5L62 - chains Z and a of the 28 polymer chains in the assembly; structure by X-ray diffraction, 2.80 A resolution.

Chain Z:
Name: Proteasome subunit beta type-6, Proteasome subunit beta type-1
Organism: Saccharomyces cerevisiae (strain ATCC 204508 / S288c)
Notes: EC 3.4.25.1
Reference sequence: chimeric construct of P23724, P20618: residues 1-96 from P23724 (PSB6_YEAST) positions 20-115 (UniProt number = residue number + 19); residues 97-111 from P20618 positions 124-138 (UniProt number = residue number + 27); residues 112-117 from P23724 (PSB6_YEAST) positions 131-136 (UniProt number = residue number + 19); residues 118-133 from P20618 positions 145-160 (UniProt number = residue number + 27); residues 134-222 from P23724 (PSB6_YEAST) positions 153-241 (UniProt number = residue number + 19)
Amino-acid sequence (222 residues; row label = number of the first residue in the row):
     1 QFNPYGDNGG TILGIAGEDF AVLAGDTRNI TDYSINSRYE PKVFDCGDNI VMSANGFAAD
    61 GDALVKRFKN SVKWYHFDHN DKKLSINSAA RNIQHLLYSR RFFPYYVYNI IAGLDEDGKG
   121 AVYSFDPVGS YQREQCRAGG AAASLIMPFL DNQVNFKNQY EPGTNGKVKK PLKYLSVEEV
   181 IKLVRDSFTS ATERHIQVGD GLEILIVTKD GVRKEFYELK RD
Bound ions: Mg2+: Thr192, His195, Val198
Residues lining bound ligands: 79P ((2S)-3-(1H-indol-3-yl)-N-[(2S,3S,4R)-4-methyl-3,5-bis(oxidanyl)-1-phenyl-pentan-2-yl]-2-[[(2R)-2-(2-morpholin-4-ylethanoylamino)propanoyl]amino]propanamide): Tyr108, Ser124, Phe125, Asp126, Ser130, Gln132, Arg137
Curated features (UniProtKB/Swiss-Prot):
  - modified residue: Tyr123 (Phosphotyrosine)

Chain a:
Name: Proteasome subunit beta type-7
Organism: Saccharomyces cerevisiae (strain ATCC 204508 / S288c)
Notes: EC 3.4.25.1
Reference sequence: P30657 (PSB7_YEAST); residues -12 to 233 here correspond to UniProt positions 21-266 (UniProt number = residue number + 33)
Amino-acid sequence (246 residues; each row starts with the number of its first residue; numbers below 1 keep their minus sign (Thr-12 is residue -12)):
   -12 TQIANAGASP MVNTQQPIVT GTSVISMKYD NGVIIAADNL GSYGSLLRFN GVERLIPVGD
    48 NTVVGISGDI SDMQHIERLL KDLVTENAYD NPLADAEEAL EPSYIFEYLA TVMYQRRSKM
   108 NPLWNAIIVA GVQSNGDQFL RYVNLLGVTY SSPTLATGFG AHMANPLLRK VVDRESDIPK
   168 TTVQVAEEAI VNAMRVLYYR DARSSRNFSL AIIDKNTGLT FKKNLQVENM KWDFAKDIKG
   228 YGTQKI
Unresolved in the structure: -12 to 0

How chain Z and chain a interact:
Contacting residue pairs - 42 pairs, chain Z then chain a:
  Gln1(Z) - Thr1(a)  hydrogen bond
  Phe2(Z) - Thr1(a)
  Phe2(Z) - Arg104(a)
  Phe2(Z) - Met107(a)
  Phe2(Z) - Pro109(a)  hydrophobic
  Phe2(Z) - Leu132(a)  hydrophobic
  Phe2(Z) - Leu133(a)  hydrophobic
  Asn3(Z) - Leu133(a)
  Pro4(Z) - Arg104(a)  hydrogen bond (backbone-side chain)
  Pro4(Z) - Met107(a)  hydrophobic
  Pro4(Z) - Leu133(a)
  Tyr5(Z) - Arg104(a)
  Asn8(Z) - Val135(a)
  Asn29(Z) - Tyr137(a)
  Ser34(Z) - His149(a)  hydrogen bond
  Ile35(Z) - Arg156(a)  hydrogen bond (backbone-side chain)
  Asn36(Z) - Tyr137(a)
  Asn36(Z) - Ser139(a)
  Asn36(Z) - Arg156(a)
  Ser37(Z) - Ser138(a)  hydrogen bond (side chain-backbone)
  Glu40(Z) - Arg128(a)  salt bridge
  Glu40(Z) - Tyr137(a)
  Glu40(Z) - Ser138(a)  hydrogen bond (side chain-backbone)
  Phe57(Z) - Arg104(a)
  Phe57(Z) - Leu133(a)
  Phe57(Z) - Val135(a)  hydrophobic
  Ala59(Z) - Tyr101(a)
  Ala59(Z) - Leu133(a)
  Ala59(Z) - Gly134(a)
  Ala59(Z) - Val135(a)
  Asp60(Z) - Tyr101(a)  hydrogen bond
  Asp60(Z) - Arg104(a)  salt bridge
  Asp62(Z) - Thr136(a)  hydrogen bond
  Ala63(Z) - Tyr101(a)
  Lys66(Z) - Glu94(a)  salt bridge
  Arg100(Z) - Arg104(a)
  Phe103(Z) - Arg104(a)
  Phe103(Z) - Ser105(a)
  Tyr105(Z) - Tyr101(a)
  Glu218(Z) - Arg161(a)  salt bridge
  Arg221(Z) - Asp160(a)  salt bridge
  Arg221(Z) - Arg161(a)
Also at the interface, not in a pair above, chain Z (25 interface residues in all): Arg38, Tyr39
Also at the interface, not in a pair above, chain a (22 interface residues in all): Trp111, Leu142

In short:
25 residues of chain Z and 22 residues of chain a are in contact, with 8 hydrogen bonds and 5 salt bridges.
Among the polar pairs are Glu40(Z)-Arg128(a), Asp60(Z)-Arg104(a) and Lys66(Z)-Glu94(a). Ligands of chain Z:
compound 79P. Thr192(Z), His195(Z) and Val198(Z) form the Mg2+ site.
Chain Z is Proteasome subunit beta type-6, Proteasome subunit beta type-1 and chain a is Proteasome subunit
beta type-7, both from Saccharomyces cerevisiae (strain ATCC 204508 / S288c); the structure, Yeast 20S
proteasome with human beta5c (1-138) and human beta6 (97-111; 118-133) in complex with epoxyketone ..., was
determined by X-ray diffraction together with 5L52, 5L54, 5L55, 5L5A, 5L5B, 5L5D and 30 further entries from
the same study.
